PDB entry 8UTU | electron microscopy, 3.00 A resolution | chains B and E of the 4 polymer chains in the assembly

== Chain B ==
Name: Tubulin beta-2B chain
Source organism: Sus scrofa
UniProtKB: A0A287AGU7 (A0A287AGU7_PIG); residues 1-445 here = UniProt positions 1-445
Chain sequence (445 residues; numbered 1 to 445; the number before each row is that of its first residue):
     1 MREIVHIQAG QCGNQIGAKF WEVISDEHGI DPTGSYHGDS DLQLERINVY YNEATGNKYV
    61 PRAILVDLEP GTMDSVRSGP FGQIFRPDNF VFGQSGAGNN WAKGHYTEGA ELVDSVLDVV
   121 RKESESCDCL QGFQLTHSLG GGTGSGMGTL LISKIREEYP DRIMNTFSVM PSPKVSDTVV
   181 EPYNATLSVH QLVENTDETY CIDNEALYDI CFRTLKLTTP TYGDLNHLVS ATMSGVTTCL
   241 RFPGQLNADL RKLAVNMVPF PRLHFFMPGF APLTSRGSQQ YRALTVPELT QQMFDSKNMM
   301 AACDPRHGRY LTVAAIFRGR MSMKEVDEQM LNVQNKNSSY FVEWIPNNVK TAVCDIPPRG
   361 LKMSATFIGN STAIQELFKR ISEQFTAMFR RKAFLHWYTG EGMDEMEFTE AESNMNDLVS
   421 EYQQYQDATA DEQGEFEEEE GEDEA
Disordered / not traced: 433-445
Small-molecule neighbours:
  - GDP (guanosine-5'-diphosphate): Gly10, Gln11, Cys12, Gln15, Ile16, Asn99, Ser138, Gly141, Gly142, Thr143, Gly144, Val169, Asp177, Glu181, Asn204, Tyr222, Leu225, Asn226
  - taxol (TA1): Glu22, Val23, Asp26, Glu27, Leu215, Asp224, His227, Leu228, Ala231, Phe270, Pro272, Leu273, Thr274, Ser275, Arg276, Gln279, Pro358, Arg359, Gly360, Leu361

== Chain E ==
Name: Tubulin alpha-1B chain
Source organism: Sus scrofa
UniProtKB: Q2XVP4 (TBA1B_PIG); numbering as in UniProt (aligned over 1-451)
Chain sequence (451 residues; numbered 1 to 451; the number before each row is that of its first residue):
     1 MRECISIHVG QAGVQIGNAC WELYCLEHGI QPDGQMPSDK TIGGGDDSFN TFFSETGAGK
    61 HVPRAVFVDL EPTVIDEVRT GTYRQLFHPE QLITGKEDAA NNYARGHYTI GKEIIDLVLD
   121 RIRKLADQCT GLQGFLVFHS FGGGTGSGFT SLLMERLSVD YGKKSKLEFS IYPAPQVSTA
   181 VVEPYNSILT THTTLEHSDC AFMVDNEAIY DICRRNLDIE RPTYTNLNRL ISQIVSSITA
   241 SLRFDGALNV DLTEFQTNLV PYPRIHFPLA TYAPVISAEK AYHEQLSVAE ITNACFEPAN
   301 QMVKCDPRHG KYMACCLLYR GDVVPKDVNA AIATIKTKRS IQFVDWCPTG FKVGINYQPP
   361 TVVPGGDLAK VQRAVCMLSN TTAIAEAWAR LDHKFDLMYA KRAFVHWYVG EGMEEGEFSE
   421 AREDMAALEK DYEEVGVDSV EGEGEEEGEE Y
Metal / ion sites: Mg2+: Glu71 (together with GTP)
Small-molecule neighbours: GTP (guanosine-5'-triphosphate): Gly10, Gln11, Ala12, Gln15, Glu71, Asp98, Ala99, Ala100, Asn101, Ser140, Phe141, Gly143, Gly144, Thr145, Ile171, Thr179, Glu183, Asn206, Tyr224, Leu227, Asn228, Ile231
Swiss-Prot annotation at these positions:
  - motif: Met1 to Cys4 (MREC motif)
  - active site: Glu254
  - binding site (GTP): Gly10, Gln11, Ala12, Gln15, Glu71, Ala99, Ser140, Gly143, Gly144, Thr145, Gly146, Thr179, Glu183, Asn206, Tyr224, Asn228, Leu252
  - binding site (Mg(2+)): Glu71
  - site: Tyr451 (Involved in polymerization)
  - modified residue: Lys40 (N6,N6,N6-trimethyllysine), Ser48 (Phosphoserine), Ser232 (Phosphoserine), Tyr282 (3'-nitrotyrosine), Arg339 (Omega-N-methylarginine), Ser439 (Phosphoserine), Glu443 (5-glutamyl polyglutamate), Glu445 (5-glutamyl polyglutamate), Tyr451 (3'-nitrotyrosine)
  - cross-link (Glycyl lysine isopeptide (Lys-Gly)): Lys326 (interchain with G-Cter in ubiquitin), Lys370 (interchain with G-Cter in ubiquitin)

== How chain B and chain E interact ==
Residue-residue contacts (46):
  Gln11(B) with Ala247(E), hydrogen bond (side chain-backbone)
  Gln94(B) with Met1(E)
  Gly98(B) with Thr253(E); Glu254(E); Thr257(E)
  Asn99(B) with Glu254(E), hydrogen bond
  Val175(B) with Asn329(E)
  Ser176(B) with Lys336(E)
  Asp177(B) with Leu248(E); Phe351(E); Lys352(E); Val353(E), hydrogen bond (backbone-backbone)
  Thr178(B) with Phe351(E); Lys352(E)
  Val179(B) with Asn258(E), hydrogen bond (backbone-side chain); Cys347(E), hydrophobic; Thr349(E), hydrogen bond (backbone-side chain); Gly350(E); Phe351(E)
  Tyr208(B) with Pro325(E)
  Phe212(B) with Lys326(E)
  Thr218(B) with Lys326(E), hydrogen bond (backbone-side chain)
  Thr219(B) with Lys326(E)
  Pro220(B) with Val324(E)
  Tyr222(B) with Leu248(E); Pro325(E), hydrophobic
  Gln384(B) with Pro348(E)
  Ala387(B) with Trp346(E)
  Met388(B) with Trp346(E); Pro348(E)
  Arg390(B) with Glu443(E)
  Arg391(B) with Tyr262(E), hydrogen bond (backbone-side chain); Trp346(E); Glu434(E); Val435(E)
  Lys392(B) with Tyr262(E)
  Ala393(B) with Pro261(E); Trp346(E), hydrophobic
  Phe394(B) with Thr257(E); Asn258(E); Val260(E); Pro261(E), hydrophobic
  His396(B) with Pro261(E), hydrogen bond (side chain-backbone)
  Trp397(B) with Gln256(E), hydrogen bond (side chain-backbone); Thr257(E); Val260(E)
Also at the interface, not in a pair above, chain B (28 interface residues in all): Lys174, Val180, Thr221
Also at the interface, not in a pair above, chain E (31 interface residues in all): Pro263, Asp345, Val437, Ser439

== Overview ==
28 residues of chain B and 31 residues of chain E are in contact, with 9 hydrogen bonds. Polar contacts
include Gln11(B)-Ala247(E), Asn99(B)-Glu254(E) and Val179(B)-Asn258(E). Ligands of chain B: GDP and taxol.
Ligands of chain E: GTP.
Chain B is Tubulin beta-2B chain and chain E is Tubulin alpha-1B chain, both from Sus scrofa; the structure,
KIF1A[1-393] P305L mutant AMP-PNP bound one and two heads bound states merged, in complex with a ..., was
determined by electron microscopy together with 8UTN, 8UTO, 8UTP, 8UTQ, 8UTR, 8UTS and 4 further entries from
the same study.
